PDB entry 7WG3 | X-ray diffraction, 2.19 A resolution | chains E and H of the 12 polymer chains in the assembly

== Chain E (and H) ==
Molecule: Heavy chain of D9 Fab
Source organism: Mus musculus
Notes: antibody fragment or engineered binder; chain H of this document is another copy of the same molecule, construct and numbering; everything in this record applies to it too
Sequence (220 residues; numbered 1 to 220; the number before each row is that of its first residue):
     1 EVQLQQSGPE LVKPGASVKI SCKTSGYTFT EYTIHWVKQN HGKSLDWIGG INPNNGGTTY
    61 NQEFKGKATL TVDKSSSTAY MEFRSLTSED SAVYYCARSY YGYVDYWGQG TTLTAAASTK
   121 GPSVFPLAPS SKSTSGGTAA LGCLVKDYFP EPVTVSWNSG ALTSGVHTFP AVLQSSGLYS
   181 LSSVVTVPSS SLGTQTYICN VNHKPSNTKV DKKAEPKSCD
Cystine bridges: Cys22-Cys96, Cys143-Cys199
Reported in the primary citation:
  - binding site for N-acetylglucosamine: Asn55

== How chain E and chain H interact ==
Residue-residue contacts - 18 pairs, chain E then chain H:
  Ala117(E) - Gly160(H)
  Ala117(E) - Ala161(H)
  Ala117(E) - Thr163(H)
  Ser118(E) - Ala161(H)  hydrogen bond (side chain-backbone)
  Ser118(E) - Thr163(H)  hydrogen bond
  Asp147(E) - Ser190(H)
  Phe149(E) - Thr163(H)
  Ser175(E) - Thr138(H)  hydrogen bond
  Ser175(E) - Gly165(H)
  Ser175(E) - Thr186(H)  hydrogen bond (backbone-side chain)
  Ser176(E) - Ser164(H)
  Ser176(E) - Gly165(H)
  Ser176(E) - Thr186(H)
  Ser176(E) - Val187(H)
  Ser176(E) - Pro188(H)
  Gly177(E) - Ser164(H)
  Gly177(E) - Gly165(H)
  Leu178(E) - Pro188(H)  hydrophobic
Other interface residues (no listed pair), chain H (11 interface residues in all): Leu162

== Summary ==
8 residues of chain E face 11 of chain H across their interface; the contacts include 4 hydrogen bonds. Among
the polar pairs are Ser118(E)-Ala161(H), Ser118(E)-Thr163(H) and Ser175(E)-Thr138(H). From the paper: a
binding site for N-acetylglucosamine at Asn55(E).
Chain E and chain H are both Heavy chain of D9 Fab (Mus musculus); the structure, Structural basis of
interleukin-17B receptor in complex with a neutralizing antibody D9 for guiding humanization and ..., was
determined by X-ray diffraction.
